PDB entry 4GPK | X-ray diffraction, 3.20 A resolution | chains A and D of the 8 polymer chains in the assembly

[Chain A (and D)]
Molecule: NprR
Organism: Bacillus thuringiensis serovar thuringiensis
Notes: fragment: this is a truncated form of the full-length protein, missing the 60 residues of the n-terminal hth domain, and with an additional c-terminal his-tag; chain D of this document is another copy of the same molecule, construct and numbering; everything in this record applies to it too
Reference sequence: G5DDY8 (G5DDY8_BACTU); residues 61-423 here correspond to UniProt positions 12-374 (UniProt number = residue number - 49)
Chain sequence (372 residues; numbered 60 to 431; the number before each row is that of its first residue):
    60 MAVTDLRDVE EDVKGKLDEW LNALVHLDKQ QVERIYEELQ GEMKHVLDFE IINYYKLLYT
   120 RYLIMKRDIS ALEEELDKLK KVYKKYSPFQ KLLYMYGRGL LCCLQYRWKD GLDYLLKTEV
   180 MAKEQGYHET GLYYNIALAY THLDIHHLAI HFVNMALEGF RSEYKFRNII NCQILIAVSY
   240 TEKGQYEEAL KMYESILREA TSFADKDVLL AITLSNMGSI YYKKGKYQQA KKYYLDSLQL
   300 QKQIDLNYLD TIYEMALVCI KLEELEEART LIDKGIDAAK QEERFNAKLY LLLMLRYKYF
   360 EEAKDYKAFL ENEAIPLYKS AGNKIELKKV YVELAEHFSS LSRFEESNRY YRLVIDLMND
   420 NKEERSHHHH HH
Not modelled in the structure: 60-65, 378-387, 419-431 (chain D: 60-69, 377-383, 419-431)
Construct notes: initiating methionine (60); expression tag (424-431)
What the authors report for this chain:
  - mutagenesis - R126A, Y223A/F225A, N407A/Y410A: abolished signaling in response to NprX
  - binding site for NprX peptide: R126, Y193, N194, H201, E241, S274, N275, N306, D309
  - contacts within the chain: W167-H201
  - self-association interface (contacts with another copy of this molecule): Y223, F225
  - mutagenesis - Y223A/F225A: unchanged binding to peptide
  - mutagenesis - N407A/Y410A: unchanged binding to NprX7
  - mutagenesis - R126A: decreased binding to NprX peptide

[How chain A and chain D interact]
Pairs across the interface - 21 pairs, chain A then chain D:
  K182(A) - K250(D)
  H206(A) - K242(D)  hydrogen bond (side chain-backbone)
  L207(A) - Q244(D)
  H210(A) - Y239(D)  hydrogen bond
  H210(A) - K242(D)
  Y239(A) - H210(D)  hydrogen bond
  K242(A) - H206(D)  hydrogen bond (backbone-side chain)
  G243(A) - H206(D)
  E392(A) - I414(D)
  F403(A) - F403(D)
  E404(A) - F403(D)
  S406(A) - F403(D)
  N407(A) - E395(D)  hydrogen bond
  N407(A) - F403(D)
  N407(A) - S406(D)  hydrogen bond
  N407(A) - N407(D)
  Y410(A) - N407(D)
  Y410(A) - Y410(D)  hydrophobic
  V413(A) - Y410(D)
  I414(A) - E392(D)
  I414(A) - Y410(D)  hydrophobic
Also at the interface, not in a pair above, chain A (17 interface residues in all): E247, M417
Also at the interface, not in a pair above, chain D (17 interface residues in all): E247, E404, R411, M417

[Overview]
The chain A/chain D interface involves 17 residues from each chain, with 6 hydrogen bonds. Among the polar
pairs are H206(A)-K242(D), H210(A)-Y239(D) and N407(A)-E395(D). From the paper: a binding site for NprX
peptide at R126(A), Y193(A) and N194(A) among others; R126A, Y223A/F225A and N407A/Y410A of chain A abolish
signaling in response to NprX.
Chain A and chain D are both NprR (Bacillus thuringiensis serovar thuringiensis); the structure, Crystal
structure of NprR in complex with its cognate peptide NprX, was determined by X-ray diffraction.
